Entry 7F58 (electron microscopy, 3.10 A resolution); this record covers chains B and N of the 5 polymer chains in the assembly.

[Chain B]
Name: Guanine nucleotide-binding protein G(I)/G(S)/G(T) subunit beta-1
Organism: Homo sapiens
UniProt: P62873 (GBB1_HUMAN); residue numbers follow UniProt; this construct covers 2-340
Chain sequence (384 residues; row label = number of the first residue in the row; numbers below 1 keep their minus sign (Met-17 is residue -17)):
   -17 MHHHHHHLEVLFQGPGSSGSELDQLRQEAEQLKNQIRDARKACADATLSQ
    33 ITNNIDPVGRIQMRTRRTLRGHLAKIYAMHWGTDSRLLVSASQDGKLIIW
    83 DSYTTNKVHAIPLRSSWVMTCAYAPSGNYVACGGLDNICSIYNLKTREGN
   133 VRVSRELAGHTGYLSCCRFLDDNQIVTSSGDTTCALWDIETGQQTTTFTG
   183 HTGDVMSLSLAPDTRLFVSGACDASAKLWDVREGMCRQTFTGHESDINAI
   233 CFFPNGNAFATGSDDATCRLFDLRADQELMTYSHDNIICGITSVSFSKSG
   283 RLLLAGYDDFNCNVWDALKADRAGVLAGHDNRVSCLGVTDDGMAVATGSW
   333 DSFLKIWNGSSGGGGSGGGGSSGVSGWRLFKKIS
Not modelled in the structure: -17 to 2, 341-366
Construct notes: initiating methionine (-17); expression tag (-16 to 1, 341-366)
UniProt features mapped onto this chain:
  - modified residue: Ser2 (N-acetylserine), His266 (Phosphohistidine)
  - natural variant: Leu30 (L30F: In MRD42; uncertain significance), Arg52 (R52G: In MRD42), Gly64 (G64V: In MRD42), Asp76 (D76E: In MRD42; D76G: In MRD42), Gly77 (G77S: In MRD42), Lys78 (K78R: In MRD42), Ile80 (I80N: In MRD42; I80T: In MRD42), His91 (H91R: In MRD42; uncertain significance), Ala92 (A92T: In MRD42), Pro94 (P94S: In MRD42), Leu95 (L95P: In MRD42), Arg96 (R96L: In MRD42), 5 further natural variant entries in UniProt

[Chain N]
Name: Nanobody35
Organism: synthetic construct
Notes: antibody fragment or engineered binder
Chain sequence (126 residues; numbered 1 to 126; the number before each row is that of its first residue):
     1 QVQLQESGGGLVQPGGSLRLSCAASGFTFSNYKMNWVRQAPGKGLEWVSD
    51 ISQSGASISYTGSVKGRFTISRDNAKNTLYLQMNSLKPEDTAVYYCARCP
   101 APFTRDCFDVTSTTYAYRGQGTQVTV
Disulfide bonds: Cys22-Cys96, Cys99-Cys107

[Chain B / chain N interface]
Pairs across the interface - 23 pairs, chain B then chain N:
  Arg8(B) with Gln120(N), hydrogen bond
  Lys15(B) with Gln1(N); Gln3(N)
  Arg19(B) with Gln1(N), hydrogen bond; Gln3(N)
  Thr184(B) with Thr114(N)
  Cys204(B) with Ala116(N); Tyr117(N)
  Asp205(B) with Ala116(N); Tyr117(N)
  Ala206(B) with Tyr117(N)
  Thr223(B) with Gln1(N), hydrogen bond (side chain-backbone)
  Gly224(B) with Gln1(N)
  Glu226(B) with Gly26(N); Phe27(N); Thr28(N); Tyr32(N), hydrogen bond; Arg98(N), hydrogen bond (backbone-side chain)
  Ser227(B) with Pro100(N), hydrogen bond (side chain-backbone); Tyr117(N)
  Asp228(B) with Tyr117(N), hydrogen bond
  Asp246(B) with Pro102(N)
  Asp247(B) with Tyr32(N)
Other interface residues (no listed pair), chain B (16 interface residues in all): His225, Ile270
Other interface residues (no listed pair), chain N (16 interface residues in all): Val2, Ala101, Phe103

[Overview]
The chain B/chain N interface involves 16 residues from each chain; the contacts include 7 hydrogen bonds.
Among the polar pairs are Arg8(B)-Gln120(N), Arg19(B)-Gln1(N) and Thr223(B)-Gln1(N).
Here chain B is Guanine nucleotide-binding protein G(I)/G(S)/G(T) subunit beta-1 (Homo sapiens) and chain N is
Nanobody35 (synthetic construct). Entry 7F58 (Cryo-EM structure of THIQ-MC4R-Gs_Nb35 complex) was determined
by electron microscopy together with 7F53, 7F54 and 7F55 from the same study.
